Entry 8V32 (electron microscopy, 3.01 A resolution); this record covers chains R and H of the 10 polymer chains in the assembly.

Chain R:
Protein: TnsC
Source organism: Peltigera membranacea
UniProtKB: A0A235IFM2 (A0A235IFM2_9NOSO); residue numbers follow UniProt; this construct covers 1-383
Sequence (383 residues; each row starts with the number of its first residue):
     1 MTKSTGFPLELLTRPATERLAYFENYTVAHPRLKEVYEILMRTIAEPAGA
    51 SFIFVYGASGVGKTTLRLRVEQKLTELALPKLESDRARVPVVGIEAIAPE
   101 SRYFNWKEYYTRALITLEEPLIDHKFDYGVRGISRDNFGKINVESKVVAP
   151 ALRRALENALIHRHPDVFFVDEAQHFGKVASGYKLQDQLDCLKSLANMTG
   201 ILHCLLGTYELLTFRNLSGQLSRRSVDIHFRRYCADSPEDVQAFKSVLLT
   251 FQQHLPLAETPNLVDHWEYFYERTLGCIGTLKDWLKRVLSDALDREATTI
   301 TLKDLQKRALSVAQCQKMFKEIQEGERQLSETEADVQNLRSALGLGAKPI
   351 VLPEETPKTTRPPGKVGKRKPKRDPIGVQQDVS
Disordered / not traced: 1-3, 347-383
Ion coordination: Mg2+: Thr64 (together with ATP)
Ligand contacts:
  - ATP (adenosine-5'-triphosphate), molecule 1: Tyr26, Thr27, Val28, His30, Leu33, Ala58, Ser59, Gly60, Val61, Gly62, Lys63, Thr64, Thr65, Glu172, Thr208, Ile278, Gly279, Lys282, Asp283
  - ATP, molecule 2: Gln220, Arg223, Arg224

Chain H:
Molecule: 80-nt DNA strand
Sequence (80 nucleotides; each row starts with the number of its first residue):
     1 GCAGGATGTCATCAGTTCGAGTCTGGTACTGCCCAGTAGTGATCTTATTT
    51 CATTATGGTGAAAGTTGGAACCTCTTACGT
Disordered / not traced: 1-9, 51-80

How chain R and chain H interact:
Residue-residue contacts - 4 pairs, chain R then chain H:
  Lys107(R) - DG39(H)  salt bridge to the phosphate
  Lys146(R) - DT37(H)  base contact
  Lys146(R) - DA38(H)  sugar contact
  Val148(R) - DA38(H)  sugar contact
Also at the interface, not in a pair above, chain R (4 interface residues in all): Ser145
Also at the interface, not in a pair above, chain H (4 interface residues in all): DG36

Overview:
The chain R/chain H interface involves 4 residues from each chain, with 1 salt bridge. The salt-bridged pair
is Lys107(R)-DG39(H). Ligands of chain R: ATP.
Here chain R is TnsC (Peltigera membranacea) and chain H is an 80-nt DNA strand. Entry 8V32 (TnsD-TnsC-DNA
complex) was determined by electron microscopy together with 9BW1 from the same study.
